7LJM - chain A; structure by X-ray diffraction, 2.60 A resolution.

[Chain A]
Name: CD-NTase
Organism: Salmonella enterica
UniProt: A0A728KSL7 (A0A728KSL7_SALET); residues 1-381 here = UniProt positions 1-381
Chain sequence (382 residues; row label = number of the first residue in the row; numbering starts at 0):
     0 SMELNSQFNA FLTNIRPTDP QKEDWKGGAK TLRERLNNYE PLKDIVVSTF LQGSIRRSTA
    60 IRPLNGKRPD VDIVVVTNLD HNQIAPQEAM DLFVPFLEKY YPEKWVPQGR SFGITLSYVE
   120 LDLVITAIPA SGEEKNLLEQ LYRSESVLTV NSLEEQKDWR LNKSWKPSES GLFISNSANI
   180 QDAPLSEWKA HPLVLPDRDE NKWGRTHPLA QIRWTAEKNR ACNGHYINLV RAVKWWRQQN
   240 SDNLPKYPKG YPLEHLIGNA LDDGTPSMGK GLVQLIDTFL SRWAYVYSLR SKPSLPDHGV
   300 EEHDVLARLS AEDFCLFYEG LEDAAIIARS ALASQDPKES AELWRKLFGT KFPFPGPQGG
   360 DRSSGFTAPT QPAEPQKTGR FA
Unresolved in the structure: 0-2, 171-174, 355-381
Sequence notes: expression tag (0); conflict S363 (Gly in A0A728KSL7)
Metal / ion sites: Mg2+ site 1: D69, D71, D121 (together with GTP); Mg2+ site 2: D69, D71 (together with GTP); Mg2+ site 3: D196 (together with GTP)
Residues lining bound ligands:
  - GTP (guanosine-5'-triphosphate), molecule 1: Q51, G52, S53, R56, A59, D69, D71, Q210, K233, G249, Y250, P251, D296, V304
  - GTP, molecule 2: Q51, D71, V73, R109, D121, V123, L194, D196, R197, R204, T205, P207, H302, R307

[Overview]
Chain A binds GTP. The Mg2+ site 1 is built by D69, D71 and D121. The Mg2+ site 2 is built by D69 and D71.
Chain A is CD-NTase (Salmonella enterica); the structure, Structure of the Salmonella enterica CD-NTase CdnD
in complex with GTP, was determined by X-ray diffraction (same publication as 7LJL, 7LJN and 7LJO).
